PDB entry 6VI2 | X-ray diffraction, 1.15 A resolution | chains A and B

[Chain A]
Name: FAB4 light chain
Source organism: Homo sapiens
Sequence (215 residues; each row starts with the number of its first residue; numbering starts at 0):
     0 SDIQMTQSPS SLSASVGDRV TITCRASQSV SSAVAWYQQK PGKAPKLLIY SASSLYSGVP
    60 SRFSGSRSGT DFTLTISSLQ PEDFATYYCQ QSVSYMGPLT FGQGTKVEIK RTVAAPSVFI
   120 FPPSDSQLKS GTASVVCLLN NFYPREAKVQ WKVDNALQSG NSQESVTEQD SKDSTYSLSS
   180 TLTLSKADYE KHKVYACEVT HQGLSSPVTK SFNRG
Cystine bridges: Cys23-Cys88, Cys136-Cys196

[Chain B]
Name: FAB4 heavy chain
Source organism: Homo sapiens
Sequence (243 residues; row label = number of the first residue in the row):
   215 ECEISEVQLV ESGGGLVQPG GSLRLSCAAS GFNFYSSYIH WVRQAPGKGL EWVASISPYS
   275 GSTSYADSVK GRFTISADTS KNTAYLQMNS LRAEDTAVYY CARYSWPWVS YKPYYGLHFS
   335 AMDYWGQGTL VTVSSASTKG PSVFPLAPSS KSTSGGTAAL GCLVKDYFPE PVTVSWNSGA
   395 LTSGVHTFPA VLQSSGLYSL SSVVTVPSSS LGTQTYICNV NHKPSNTKVD KKVEPKSCDK
   455 THT
Unresolved in the structure: 215-220, 452-457
Cystine bridges: Cys241-Cys315, Cys376-Cys432

[Interface between chain A and chain B]
Residue-residue contacts (84):
  Ser30(A) - Leu331(B)
  Ser30(A) - Phe333(B)
  Ser31(A) - Leu331(B)  hydrogen bond (side chain-backbone)
  Ser31(A) - Phe333(B)
  Ala32(A) - Phe333(B)  hydrophobic
  Ala34(A) - Ala335(B)  hydrophobic
  Tyr36(A) - Ala335(B)
  Tyr36(A) - Met336(B)  hydrogen bond (side chain-backbone)
  Tyr36(A) - Trp339(B)
  Gln38(A) - Gln258(B)  hydrogen bond
  Gln38(A) - Tyr314(B)  hydrogen bond
  Lys42(A) - Tyr314(B)  hydrogen bond (backbone-side chain)
  Ala43(A) - Tyr314(B)  hydrophobic
  Ala43(A) - Trp339(B)  hydrophobic
  Ala43(A) - Gly340(B)
  Pro44(A) - Leu264(B)  hydrophobic
  Pro44(A) - Trp339(B)
  Leu46(A) - Ala335(B)  hydrophobic
  Leu46(A) - Met336(B)
  Leu46(A) - Asp337(B)
  Tyr49(A) - His332(B)
  Tyr49(A) - Phe333(B)
  Tyr49(A) - Ala335(B)  hydrophobic
  Ser50(A) - His332(B)
  Ser50(A) - Phe333(B)  hydrogen bond (side chain-backbone)
  Tyr55(A) - Asp337(B)
  Tyr87(A) - Gln258(B)  hydrogen bond
  Tyr87(A) - Gly263(B)
  Tyr87(A) - Leu264(B)  hydrophobic
  Gln89(A) - Tyr318(B)  hydrogen bond
  Ser91(A) - Tyr318(B)
  Ser91(A) - Trp322(B)  hydrogen bond (backbone-side chain)
  Ser93(A) - Trp322(B)
  Tyr94(A) - Tyr252(B)  hydrogen bond
  Tyr94(A) - Tyr273(B)  hydrogen bond
  Tyr94(A) - Trp322(B)  hydrophobic
  Met95(A) - Tyr252(B)  hydrophobic
  Met95(A) - Ser269(B)
  Met95(A) - Ser276(B)
  Met95(A) - Thr277(B)
  Met95(A) - Ser278(B)
  Met95(A) - Trp322(B)
  Pro97(A) - Trp266(B)  hydrophobic
  Leu98(A) - His254(B)
  Leu98(A) - Trp266(B)
  Leu98(A) - Tyr318(B)
  Leu98(A) - Trp322(B)  hydrophobic
  Leu98(A) - Met336(B)  hydrophobic
  Phe100(A) - Val256(B)  hydrophobic
  Phe100(A) - Leu264(B)
  Phe100(A) - Trp266(B)
  Phe118(A) - Thr371(B)
  Phe118(A) - Ala373(B)  hydrophobic
  Phe120(A) - Leu360(B)
  Phe120(A) - Ala361(B)
  Phe120(A) - Ala373(B)
  Ser123(A) - Phe358(B)
  Ser123(A) - Pro359(B)
  Asp124(A) - Lys450(B)  salt bridge
  Ser125(A) - Phe358(B)
  Gln126(A) - Phe358(B)
  Gln126(A) - Lys379(B)
  Ser133(A) - Leu377(B)
  Ser133(A) - Lys379(B)
  Val135(A) - Leu360(B)  hydrophobic
  Leu137(A) - Phe402(B)  hydrophobic
  Leu137(A) - Val417(B)  hydrophobic
  Asn139(A) - His400(B)  hydrogen bond
  Asn139(A) - Thr419(B)
  Asn140(A) - His400(B)  hydrogen bond
  Gln162(A) - Val405(B)
  Gln162(A) - Leu406(B)  hydrogen bond (side chain-backbone)
  Gln162(A) - Gln407(B)
  Glu163(A) - Val405(B)
  Ser164(A) - Phe402(B)
  Ser164(A) - Pro403(B)  hydrogen bond (side chain-backbone)
  Ser164(A) - Val405(B)
  Val165(A) - Pro403(B)
  Thr166(A) - Phe402(B)
  Ser176(A) - His400(B)  hydrogen bond
  Ser176(A) - Phe402(B)
  Leu177(A) - Phe402(B)
  Ser178(A) - Phe402(B)
  Ser210(A) - Lys365(B)
Interface residues without a listed pair, chain A (45 interface residues in all): Ser53, Val92, Gly96
Interface residues without a listed pair, chain B (50 interface residues in all): Lys262, Glu265, Ile270, Ser271, Ser334, Tyr338, Ala372, Leu374, Thr401

[In short]
Chain A and chain B form an interface of 45 and 50 residues respectively, with 16 hydrogen bonds and 1 salt
bridge. Among the polar pairs are Asp124(A)-Lys450(B), Ser31(A)-Leu331(B) and Tyr36(A)-Met336(B).
Here chain A is FAB4 light chain and chain B is FAB4 heavy chain, both from Homo sapiens. Entry 6VI2
(Structure of the unaligned Fab4) was determined by X-ray diffraction together with 6VI1 and 6XMI from the
same study.
